Entry 6S3L (electron microscopy, 3.20 A resolution); this record covers chains J and K of the 11 polymer chains in the assembly.

== Chain J ==
Name: Flagellar biosynthetic protein FliQ
From: Vibrio mimicus CAIM 602
UniProtKB: A0A1D8S9F5 (A0A1D8S9F5_VIBMI); numbering as in UniProt (aligned over 1-89)
Amino-acid sequence (89 residues; each row starts with the number of its first residue):
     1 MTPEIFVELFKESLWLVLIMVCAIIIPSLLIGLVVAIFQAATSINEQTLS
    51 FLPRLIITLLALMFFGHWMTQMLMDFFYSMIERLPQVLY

== Chain K ==
Name: Flagellar biosynthetic protein FlhB
From: Vibrio mimicus CAIM 602
UniProtKB: A0A1D8S9F8 (A0A1D8S9F8_VIBMI); residues 1-376 here = UniProt positions 1-376
Amino-acid sequence (415 residues; row label = number of the first residue in the row):
     1 MAESDGQERTEEATPRRLQQAKEKGQVARSKELASVSVLVVGAVSLMWFG
    51 EALAQGLFTAMQRLFSLDREEIFDIGKLFDIIGGSLVNLLLPLLMILITL
   101 FIAALIGAAGVGGINFSAEAAMPKLSKMNPLSGFKRMFGLQSWVELLKSI
   151 LKVMLVAGVAFYLIEASQKDLFQLSLDVYPQNIFHALDILLNFVLLISCS
   201 LLVVVAIDIPFQIWQHANQLKMTKQEVKDEYKDTEGKPEVKGRIRMLQRE
   251 AAQRRMMAALPQADVIITNPEHFSVALRYKQNTDKAPVVIAKGVDHMALK
   301 IREIAREYDIAIVPAPPLARALYHTTELEQQIPDGLFVAVAQVLAFVFQL
   351 KQYRRKGGQRPKLNEENMPIPPDMRYENLYFQGQFGSWSHPQFEKGGGSG
   401 GGSGGGSWSHPQFEK
Disordered / not traced: 1-28, 222-415
Differences from the reference sequence: expression tag (377-415)

== Interface between chain J and chain K ==
Pairs across the interface (16; chain J residue first):
  Ala40(J) - Ala120(K)
  Ala41(J) - Asn115(K)
  Ala41(J) - Phe116(K)  hydrophobic
  Ala41(J) - Ser117(K)  hydrogen bond (backbone-backbone)
  Thr42(J) - Ile114(K)
  Thr42(J) - Asn115(K)
  Thr42(J) - Phe116(K)
  Ser43(J) - Arg29(K)  hydrogen bond
  Glu46(J) - Ala34(K)
  Glu46(J) - Ala104(K)
  Glu46(J) - Ala108(K)
  Leu49(J) - Phe101(K)  hydrophobic
  Leu52(J) - Leu97(K)
  Leu52(J) - Ile98(K)  hydrophobic
  Leu52(J) - Phe101(K)  hydrophobic
  Pro53(J) - Phe101(K)
Also at the interface, not in a pair above, chain J (14 interface residues in all): Ile37, Phe38, Ile44, Asn45, Phe51, Leu55
Also at the interface, not in a pair above, chain K (17 interface residues in all): Val38, Leu105, Gly113, Ala118, Ala121

== In short ==
Chain J and chain K form an interface of 14 and 17 residues respectively; the contacts include 2 hydrogen
bonds. Polar pairs include Ser43(J)-Arg29(K) and Ala41(J)-Ser117(K).
Chain J is Flagellar biosynthetic protein FliQ and chain K is Flagellar biosynthetic protein FlhB, both from
Vibrio mimicus CAIM 602; the structure, Structure of the core of the flagellar export apparatus from Vibrio
mimicus, the FliPQR-FlhB complex, was determined by electron microscopy, deposited together with 6S3R and
6S3S.
